Entry 5X3X (X-ray diffraction, 2.79 A resolution); this record covers chains A and B of the 4 polymer chains in the assembly.

== Chain A (and B) ==
Molecule: Cobalt ABC transporter ATP-binding protein
Organism: Rhodobacter capsulatus
Notes: chain B of this document is another copy of the same molecule, construct and numbering; everything in this record applies to it too
Amino-acid sequence (280 residues; numbered 1 to 280; the number before each row is that of its first residue):
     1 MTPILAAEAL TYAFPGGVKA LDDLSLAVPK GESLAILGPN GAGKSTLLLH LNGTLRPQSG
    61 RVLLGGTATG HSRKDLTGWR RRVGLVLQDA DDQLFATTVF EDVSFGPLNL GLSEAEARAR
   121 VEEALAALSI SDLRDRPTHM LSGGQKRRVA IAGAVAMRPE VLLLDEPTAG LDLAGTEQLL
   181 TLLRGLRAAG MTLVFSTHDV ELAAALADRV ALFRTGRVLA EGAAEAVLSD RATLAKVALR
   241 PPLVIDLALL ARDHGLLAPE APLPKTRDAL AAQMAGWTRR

== Interface between chain A and chain B ==
Residue-residue contacts (59):
  N40(A) with G170(B), hydrogen bond (side chain-backbone); D172(B), hydrogen bond (backbone-side chain)
  G170(A) with N40(B), hydrogen bond (backbone-side chain); H198(B)
  L171(A) with H198(B), hydrogen bond (backbone-side chain)
  D172(A) with P39(B); N40(B), hydrogen bond (side chain-backbone); H198(B)
  L173(A) with R240(B)
  E177(A) with R240(B), salt bridge
  H198(A) with G170(B); L171(B)
  L243(A) with L243(B), hydrophobic; V244(B), hydrophobic; L247(B), hydrophobic; R267(B)
  V244(A) with L247(B), hydrophobic
  D246(A) with R267(B)
  L247(A) with L270(B), hydrophobic; M274(B)
  L250(A) with A271(B), hydrophobic
  A251(A) with M274(B), hydrophobic
  H254(A) with M274(B); A275(B)
  L256(A) with M274(B), hydrophobic; W277(B), hydrophobic; T278(B); R279(B)
  R267(A) with R240(B); L243(B); D246(B), salt bridge; L247(B); L250(B)
  L270(A) with L247(B), hydrophobic
  A271(A) with L250(B), hydrophobic; H254(B), hydrogen bond (backbone-side chain)
  M274(A) with L250(B); H254(B); L256(B), hydrophobic
  A275(A) with H254(B)
  G276(A) with R279(B); R280(B), hydrogen bond (backbone-backbone)
  W277(A) with L256(B); W277(B), hydrophobic
  T278(A) with L256(B); W277(B), hydrogen bond (backbone-backbone); T278(B); R279(B); R280(B)
  R279(A) with L256(B); G276(B), hydrogen bond (side chain-backbone); W277(B), hydrogen bond (backbone-backbone); T278(B)
  R280(A) with G255(B); L256(B), hydrogen bond (side chain-backbone); L257(B); Q273(B), hydrogen bond (side chain-backbone); G276(B); W277(B)
Interface residues without a listed pair, chain A (32 interface residues in all): P39, E201, A238, R240, G255, L257, A258
Interface residues without a listed pair, chain B (33 interface residues in all): L173, A174, A238, L239, A251, A258

== In short ==
The interface between chain A and chain B involves 32 residues on one side and 33 on the other, with 12
hydrogen bonds and 2 salt bridges. Among the polar pairs are E177(A)-R240(B), R267(A)-D246(B) and
N40(A)-G170(B).
Chain A and chain B are both Cobalt ABC transporter ATP-binding protein (Rhodobacter capsulatus); the
structure, 2.8A resolution structure of a cobalt energy-coupling factor transporter-CbiMQO, was determined by
X-ray diffraction, deposited together with 5X41 and 5X40.
